2UY6 - chains B and C of the 3 polymer chains in the assembly; structure by X-ray diffraction, 2.50 A resolution.

# Chain B (and C)
Protein: Pap fimbrial major pilin protein
Organism: Escherichia coli
Notes: chain C of this document is another copy of the same molecule, construct and numbering; everything in this record applies to it too
UniProt: P04127 (PAPA_ECOLI); residues 1-163 here correspond to UniProt positions 23-185 (UniProt number = residue number + 22)
Chain sequence (163 residues; numbered 1 to 163; the number before each row is that of its first residue):
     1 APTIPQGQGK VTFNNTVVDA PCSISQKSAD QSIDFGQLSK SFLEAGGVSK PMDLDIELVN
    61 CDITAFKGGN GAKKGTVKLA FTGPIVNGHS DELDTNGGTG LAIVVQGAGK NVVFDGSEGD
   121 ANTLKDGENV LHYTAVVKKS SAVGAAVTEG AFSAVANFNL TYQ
Unresolved in the structure: 1-9, 70-73 (chain C: 1-19)
Sequence notes: engineered mutation Asn15 (Gly37 in P04127), Leu101 (Thr123 in P04127)
Disulfide bonds: Cys22-Cys61
What the authors report for this chain:
  - conformationally variable residues (order/disorder transition, side-chain flip): Ile63 to Lys74, Thr99, Phe152
  - contacts within the chain: Leu101-Phe152

# Interface between chain B and chain C
Pairs across the interface (57):
  Lys10(B) - Ala29(C)  hydrogen bond (backbone-backbone)
  Lys10(B) - Asp30(C)
  Lys10(B) - Gln31(C)  hydrogen bond (backbone-backbone)
  Lys10(B) - Ala156(C)
  Lys10(B) - Asn157(C)
  Lys10(B) - Phe158(C)
  Val11(B) - Gln31(C)
  Val11(B) - Ala154(C)
  Val11(B) - Val155(C)
  Val11(B) - Ala156(C)  hydrogen bond (backbone-backbone)
  Thr12(B) - Gln31(C)  hydrogen bond (backbone-backbone)
  Thr12(B) - Ser32(C)
  Thr12(B) - Ile33(C)  hydrogen bond (backbone-backbone)
  Thr12(B) - Ala154(C)
  Thr12(B) - Val155(C)
  Phe13(B) - Ile33(C)
  Phe13(B) - Phe35(C)  hydrophobic
  Phe13(B) - Leu54(C)  hydrophobic
  Phe13(B) - Leu93(C)  hydrophobic
  Phe13(B) - Ile103(C)  hydrophobic
  Phe13(B) - Val105(C)  hydrophobic
  Phe13(B) - Ala135(C)  hydrophobic
  Phe13(B) - Ser153(C)
  Phe13(B) - Ala154(C)  hydrogen bond (backbone-backbone)
  Asn14(B) - Ile33(C)  hydrogen bond (backbone-backbone)
  Asn14(B) - Asp34(C)
  Asn14(B) - Phe35(C)  hydrogen bond (backbone-backbone)
  Asn14(B) - Phe152(C)
  Asn14(B) - Ser153(C)
  Asn15(B) - Gly36(C)
  Asn15(B) - Leu101(C)
  Asn15(B) - Val137(C)
  Asn15(B) - Ala151(C)
  Asn15(B) - Phe152(C)  hydrogen bond (backbone-backbone)
  Thr16(B) - Gly36(C)  hydrogen bond (backbone-backbone)
  Thr16(B) - Gln37(C)
  Thr16(B) - Leu38(C)  hydrogen bond (backbone-backbone)
  Thr16(B) - Gly150(C)
  Thr16(B) - Ala151(C)
  Val17(B) - Leu38(C)
  Val17(B) - Lys40(C)
  Val17(B) - Leu43(C)  hydrophobic
  Val17(B) - Leu101(C)  hydrophobic
  Val17(B) - Thr148(C)
  Val17(B) - Glu149(C)
  Val17(B) - Gly150(C)  hydrogen bond (backbone-backbone)
  Val17(B) - Phe152(C)  hydrophobic
  Val18(B) - Gln37(C)
  Val18(B) - Leu38(C)  hydrogen bond (backbone-backbone)
  Val18(B) - Ser39(C)
  Val18(B) - Lys40(C)  hydrogen bond (backbone-backbone)
  Val18(B) - Glu149(C)
  Asp19(B) - Lys40(C)
  Asp19(B) - Glu149(C)
  Ala20(B) - Ser39(C)
  Cys61(B) - Ser41(C)  hydrogen bond (backbone-side chain)
  Asp62(B) - Ser41(C)  hydrogen bond (backbone-side chain)
Interface residues without a listed pair, chain B (14 interface residues in all): Asn60
Interface residues without a listed pair, chain C (34 interface residues in all): Ser28, Val147
From the paper, about this interface:
  - interface residues, chain B: Asn15(B)
  - interface residues, chain C: Leu101(C)

# Overview
Chain B and chain C form an interface of 14 and 34 residues respectively; the contacts include 16 hydrogen
bonds. Among the polar pairs are Cys61(B)-Ser41(C), Asp62(B)-Ser41(C) and Lys10(B)-Ala29(C). From the paper:
interface residues Asn15(B) and Leu101(C); conformational variability at Ile63(B), Thr99(B) and Phe152(B).
Both chains are Pap fimbrial major pilin protein (Escherichia coli). Entry 2UY6 (Crystal structure of the P
pilus rod subunit PapA) was determined by X-ray diffraction together with 2UY7 from the same study.
